Entry 7S6Q (X-ray diffraction, 1.96 A resolution); this record covers chains B and H of the 8 polymer chains in the assembly.

Chain B:
Protein: Methane monooxygenase beta chain
Source organism: Methylosinus trichosporium OB3b
Reference sequence: A0A2D2D5X7 (A0A2D2D5X7_METTR); residues 4-395 here = UniProt positions 4-395
Sequence (392 residues; each row starts with the number of its first residue):
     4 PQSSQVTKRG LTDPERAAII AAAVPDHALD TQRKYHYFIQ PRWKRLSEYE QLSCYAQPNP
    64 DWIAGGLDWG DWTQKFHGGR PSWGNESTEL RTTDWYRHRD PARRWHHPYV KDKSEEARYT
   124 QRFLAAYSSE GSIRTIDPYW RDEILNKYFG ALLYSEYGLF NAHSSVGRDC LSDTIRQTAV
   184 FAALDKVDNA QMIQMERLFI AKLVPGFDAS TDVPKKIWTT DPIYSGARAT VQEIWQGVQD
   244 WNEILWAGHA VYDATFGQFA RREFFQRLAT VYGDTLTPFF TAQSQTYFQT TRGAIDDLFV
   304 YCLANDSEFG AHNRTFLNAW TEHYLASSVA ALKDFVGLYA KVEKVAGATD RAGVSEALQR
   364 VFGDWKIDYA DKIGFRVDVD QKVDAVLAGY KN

Chain H:
Protein: Methane monooxygenase regulatory protein B
Source organism: Methylosinus trichosporium OB3b
Reference sequence: A0A2D2D0T8 (A0A2D2D0T8_METTR); residue numbers follow UniProt; this construct covers 3-133
Sequence (131 residues; each row starts with the number of its first residue):
     3 SAHNAYNAGI MQKTGKAFAD EFFAEENQVV HESNAVVLVL MKSDEIDAII EDIVLKGGKA
    63 KNPSIVVEDK AGFWWIKADG AIEIDAAEAG ELLGKPFSVY DLLINVASAV GRAYTLGTKF
   123 TITSELMGLD R
Unresolved in the structure: 133
Construct notes: engineered mutation Ala-109 (Ser in A0A2D2D0T8), Ala-111 (Thr in A0A2D2D0T8)
Reported in the primary citation:
  - binding site for 1,2-ethanediol: Ala-111
  - mutagenesis - S109A/T111A (3-4 fold): increased catalytic activity on substrates larger than methane (citing earlier work)
  - mutagenesis - T111A: increased catalytic activity on ethane (citing earlier work)

Interface between chain B and chain H:
Residue-residue contacts (7):
  Lys-47(B) with Glu-93(H)
  Arg-48(B) with Glu-93(H)
  Leu-49(B) with Gly-96(H)
  Ser-50(B) with Gly-96(H)
  Glu-51(B) with Leu-95(H); Gly-96(H), hydrogen bond (backbone-backbone); Lys-97(H)

Overview:
5 residues of chain B and 4 residues of chain H are in contact; the contacts include 1 hydrogen bond. Its one
hydrogen bond, Glu-51(B)/Gly-96(H), is backbone to backbone. From the paper: a binding site for 1,2-ethanediol
at Ala-111(H); S109A/T111A of chain H increase catalytic activity on substrates larger than methane.
Chain B is Methane monooxygenase beta chain and chain H is Methane monooxygenase regulatory protein B, both
from Methylosinus trichosporium OB3b; the structure, Complex structure of Methane monooxygenase hydroxylase
and regulatory subunit DBL2, was determined by X-ray diffraction (same publication as 7S6R, 7S6S, 7S6T and
7S7H).
